PDB entry 5MHO | X-ray diffraction, 2.92 A resolution | chains A and G

# Chain A
Name: Coagulation factor XIII A chain
From: Homo sapiens
Notes: EC 2.3.2.13
UniProt: P00488 (F13A_HUMAN); residues 1-731 here correspond to UniProt positions 2-732 (UniProt number = residue number + 1)
Chain sequence (738 residues; numbered -6 to 731; the number before each row is that of its first residue; numbers below 1 keep their minus sign (Met-6 is residue -6)):
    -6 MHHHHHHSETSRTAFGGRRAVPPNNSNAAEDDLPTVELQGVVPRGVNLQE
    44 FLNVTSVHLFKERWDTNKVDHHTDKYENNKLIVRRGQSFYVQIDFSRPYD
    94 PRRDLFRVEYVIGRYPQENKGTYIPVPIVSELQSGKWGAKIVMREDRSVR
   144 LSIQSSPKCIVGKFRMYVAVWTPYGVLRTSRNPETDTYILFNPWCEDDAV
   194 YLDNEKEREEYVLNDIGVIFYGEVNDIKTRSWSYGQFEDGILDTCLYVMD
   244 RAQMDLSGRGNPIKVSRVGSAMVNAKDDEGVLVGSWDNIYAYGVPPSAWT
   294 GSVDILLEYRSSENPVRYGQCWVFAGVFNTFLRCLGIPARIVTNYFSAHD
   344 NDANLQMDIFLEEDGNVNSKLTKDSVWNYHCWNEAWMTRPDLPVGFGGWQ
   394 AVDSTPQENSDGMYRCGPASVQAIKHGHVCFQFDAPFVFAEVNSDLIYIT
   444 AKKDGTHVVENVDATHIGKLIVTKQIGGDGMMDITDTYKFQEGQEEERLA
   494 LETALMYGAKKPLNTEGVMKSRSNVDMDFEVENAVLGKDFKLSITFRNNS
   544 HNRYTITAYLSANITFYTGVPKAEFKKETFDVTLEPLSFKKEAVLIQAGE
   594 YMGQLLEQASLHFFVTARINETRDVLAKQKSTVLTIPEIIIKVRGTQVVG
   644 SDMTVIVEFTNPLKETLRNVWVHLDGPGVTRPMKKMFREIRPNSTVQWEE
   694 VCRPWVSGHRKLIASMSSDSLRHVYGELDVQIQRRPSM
Disordered / not traced: -6 to 14, 354-359, 443-449, 501-515, 698-702, 726-731
Construct notes: initiating methionine (-6); expression tag (-5 to 0); engineered mutation Ile649 (Thr650 in P00488), Glu651 (Gln652 in P00488)
Metal / ion sites: Ca2+ site 1: Ala264, Asn267, Lys269, Asp271; Ca2+ site 2: Asp343, Asp345, Asn347, Gln349, Asp351, Asp367; Ca2+ site 3: Asn436, Ala457, Glu485
Swiss-Prot annotation at these positions:
  - active site: Cys314, His373, Asp396
  - binding site (Ca(2+)): Asn436, Asp438, Glu485, Glu490
  - site: Arg37, Gly38 (Cleavage)
  - modified residue: Ser1 (N-acetylserine)
  - glycosylation: Asn613 (N-linked (GlcNAc...) asparagine)

# Chain G
Name: inhibitor ZED2369
Chain sequence (9 residues; each row starts with the number of its first residue):
     1 XXLILPWPX
Disordered / not traced: 9
Modified residues: TRM (1H-benoximidazole-2-carboxylic acid) at position 1; 1TX ((2S)-2-amino-7-methoxy-7-oxoheptanoic acid) at position 2; NH2 (amino group) at position 9

# How chain A and chain G interact
Residue-residue contacts - 24 pairs, chain A then chain G:
  Tyr214(A) with TRM_1(G)
  Arg223(A) with TRM_1(G)
  Trp279(A) with 1TX_2(G)
  Cys314(A) with 1TX_2(G), covalent bond
  Trp315(A) with TRM_1(G)
  Ile352(A) with Trp7(G), hydrophobic
  Thr365(A) with Trp7(G)
  Asp367(A) with Trp7(G), hydrogen bond (backbone-side chain)
  Val369(A) with Ile4(G); Leu5(G), hydrogen bond (backbone-backbone); Trp7(G), hydrophobic
  Trp370(A) with 1TX_2(G); Leu3(G); Ile4(G)
  Asn371(A) with TRM_1(G), hydrogen bond (side chain-backbone); 1TX_2(G); Leu3(G), hydrogen bond (side chain-backbone); Leu5(G)
  Tyr372(A) with TRM_1(G); 1TX_2(G)
  His373(A) with 1TX_2(G)
  Thr398(A) with 1TX_2(G)
  Gln400(A) with 1TX_2(G)
  Tyr441(A) with Pro8(G)
Also at the interface, not in a pair above, chain A (20 interface residues in all): Ser290, Gln313, Phe339, Ser368

# Summary
20 residues of chain A and 7 residues of chain G are in contact; the contacts include 1 covalent bond and 4
hydrogen bonds. Polar contacts include Asp367(A)-Trp7(G), Asn371(A)-TRM_1(G) and Asn371(A)-Leu3(G). UniProt
lists 3 active-site residues and 4 Ca2+-binding residues on chain A.
Here chain A is Coagulation factor XIII A chain (Homo sapiens) and chain G is inhibitor ZED2369. Entry 5MHO
(FXIIIa in complex with the inhibitor ZED2369) was determined by X-ray diffraction.
